1W1W - chains B and F; structure by X-ray diffraction, 2.90 A resolution.

== Chain B ==
Molecule: Structural maintenance of chromosome 1
Organism: Saccharomyces cerevisiae
Notes: fragment: head domain residues 1-214, 1024-1225
UniProtKB: P32908 (SMC1_YEAST); residue numbers follow UniProt; this construct covers 1-214, 1024-1225
Amino-acid sequence (430 residues; each row starts with the number of its first residue; note: 795 numbers in that range are skipped by the numbering (no residue carries them; nothing is unmodelled there)):
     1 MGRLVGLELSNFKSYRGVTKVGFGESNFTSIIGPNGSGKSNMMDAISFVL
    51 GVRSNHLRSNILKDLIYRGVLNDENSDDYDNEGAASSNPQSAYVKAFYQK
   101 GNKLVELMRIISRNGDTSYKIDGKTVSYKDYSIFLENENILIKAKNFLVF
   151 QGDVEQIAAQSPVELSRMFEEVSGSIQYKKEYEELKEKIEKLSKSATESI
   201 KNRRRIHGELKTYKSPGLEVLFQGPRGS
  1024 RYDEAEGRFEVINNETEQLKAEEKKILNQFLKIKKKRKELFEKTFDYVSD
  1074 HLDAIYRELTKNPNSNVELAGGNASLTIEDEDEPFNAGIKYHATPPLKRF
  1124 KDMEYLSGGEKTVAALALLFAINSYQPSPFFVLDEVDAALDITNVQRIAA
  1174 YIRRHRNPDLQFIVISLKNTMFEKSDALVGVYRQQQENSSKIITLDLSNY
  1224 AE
Not modelled in the structure: 1, 55-61, 70-88, 190-228, 1024-1047, 1084-1094, 1224-1225
Swiss-Prot annotation at these positions:
  - binding site (ATP): Gly33 to Ser40
  - mutagenesis: Ser173 (S173L: In temperature-sensitive mutant SMC1-2)
  - motif: Lys1057 to Lys1061 (Nuclear localization signal)
Bound ions: Mg2+: Ser40, Gln151 (together with ATP-gamma-S)
Ligand contacts: ATP-gamma-S (AGS; phosphothiophosphoric acid-adenylate ester): Lys13, Ser14, Pro34, Asn35, Gly36, Ser37, Gly38, Lys39, Ser40, Asn41, Asp64, Leu65, Ile66, Tyr67, Arg68, Gln151, Glu1158, Leu1190
From the paper describing this entry:
  - mutagenesis - S1130R, E1158Q: abolished catalytic activity
  - mutagenesis - Y1205A: unchanged growth
  - mutagenesis - Y1205K: abolished growth
  - binding site for ATP-gamma-S: Ser1130 (proposed by the authors, not directly observed)

== Chain F ==
Molecule: Sister chromatid cohesion protein 1
Organism: Saccharomyces cerevisiae
Notes: fragment: c-terminal domain residues 451-563
UniProtKB: Q12158 (SCC1_YEAST); residues 451-564 here = UniProt positions 451-564
Amino-acid sequence (121 residues; row label = number of the first residue in the row):
   444 MHHHHHHFPEENIIDAKTRNEQTTIQTEKVRPTPGEVASKAIVQMAKILR
   494 KELSEEKEVIFTDVLKSQANTEPENITKREASRGFFDILSLATEGCIGLS
   544 QTEAFGNIKIDAKPALFERFI
Not modelled in the structure: 444-482, 513-520, 562-564
Sequence notes: expression tag (444-450)
From the paper describing this entry:
  - mutagenesis - S525N, S533A, Q544K: decreased growth
  - mutagenesis - F528R, L532R: abolished growth

== Chain B / chain F interface ==
Pairs across the interface (48; chain B residue first):
  Gly22(B) with Phe548(F)
  Phe23(B) with Phe548(F)
  Gly24(B) with Phe548(F)
  Ile32(B) with Phe528(F), hydrophobic; Leu532(F)
  Gly33(B) with Phe529(F)
  Pro34(B) with Phe529(F); Thr536(F)
  Arg1176(B) with Lys521(F)
  Asn1192(B) with Arg526(F)
  Phe1195(B) with Ser525(F)
  Glu1196(B) with Lys521(F); Arg522(F), salt bridge; Ser525(F)
  Ser1198(B) with Lys521(F)
  Ala1200(B) with Phe548(F), hydrophobic
  Leu1201(B) with Ser525(F); Phe528(F), hydrophobic
  Gly1203(B) with Phe528(F); Leu532(F)
  Val1204(B) with Leu532(F)
  Tyr1205(B) with Leu532(F), hydrophobic; Ala535(F), hydrophobic; Thr536(F); Leu542(F)
  Arg1206(B) with Ala535(F); Thr536(F), hydrogen bond (backbone-side chain)
  Gln1208(B) with Thr536(F), hydrogen bond (side chain-backbone); Glu537(F), hydrogen bond (side chain-backbone); Gly538(F)
  Ile1216(B) with Phe528(F), hydrophobic; Leu532(F), hydrophobic; Leu542(F), hydrophobic; Gln544(F); Ile551(F), hydrophobic
  Thr1217(B) with Gln544(F); Ala547(F), hydrogen bond (side chain-backbone); Phe548(F); Ile551(F)
  Leu1218(B) with Phe504(F), hydrophobic; Phe528(F), hydrophobic; Phe548(F)
  Asp1219(B) with Phe548(F)
  Leu1220(B) with Lys521(F), hydrogen bond (backbone-side chain); Ala524(F), hydrophobic
  Tyr1223(B) with Leu508(F), hydrophobic; Lys521(F); Ala524(F), hydrophobic
Other interface residues (no listed pair), chain B (26 interface residues in all): Val1202, Ile1215
Other interface residues (no listed pair), chain F (21 interface residues in all): Thr505, Ser533
Interface features reported in the paper:
  - hot spots on chain F (mutagenesis) - F528R, L532R, Q544K: decreased binding to Smc1/3 dimers
  - hot spots on chain F (mutagenesis) - S525N: decreased binding to Smc1/3

== Summary ==
26 residues of chain B and 21 residues of chain F are in contact, with 5 hydrogen bonds and 1 salt bridge.
Among the polar pairs are Glu1196(B)-Arg522(F), Arg1206(B)-Thr536(F) and Gln1208(B)-Thr536(F). From the paper:
a binding site for ATP-gamma-S at Ser1130(B); S525N, S533A and Q544K of chain F reduce growth; 9 substitutions
were tested in all.
Here chain B is Structural maintenance of chromosome 1 and chain F is Sister chromatid cohesion protein 1,
both from Saccharomyces cerevisiae. Entry 1W1W (Sc Smc1hd:Scc1-C complex, ATPgS) was determined by X-ray
diffraction.
